7EI0 - chain A; structure by X-ray diffraction, 3.40 A resolution.

[Chain A]
Molecule: Cysteine proteinase falcipain 2a
Source organism: Plasmodium falciparum (isolate 3D7)
Notes: EC 3.4.22.-
UniProtKB: Q8I6U4 (Q8I6U4_PLAF7); residues 1-241 here correspond to UniProt positions 244-484 (UniProt number = residue number + 243)
Sequence (241 residues; each row starts with the number of its first residue):
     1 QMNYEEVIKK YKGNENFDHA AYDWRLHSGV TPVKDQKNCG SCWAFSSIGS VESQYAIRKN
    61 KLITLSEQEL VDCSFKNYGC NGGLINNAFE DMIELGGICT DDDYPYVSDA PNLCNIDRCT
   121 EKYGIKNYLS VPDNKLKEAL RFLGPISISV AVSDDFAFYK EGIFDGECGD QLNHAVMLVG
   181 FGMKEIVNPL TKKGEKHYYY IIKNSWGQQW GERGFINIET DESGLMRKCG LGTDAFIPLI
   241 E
Modified positions: Cys42 (S-(2-amino-2-oxoethyl)-L-cysteine; YCM)
Disulfides: Cys39-Cys80, Cys73-Cys114, Cys99-Cys119, Cys168-Cys229
Bound ions: Na+ near Val33 (its only coordinating residue here)
Curated features (UniProtKB/Swiss-Prot):
  - motif: Gln1 to Phe17 (Nose motif), Glu185 to Gly194 (Arm motif)
  - active site: Cys42, His174, Asn204

[In short]
Curated annotation (UniProt) lists 3 active-site residues.
Chain A is Cysteine proteinase falcipain 2a (Plasmodium falciparum (isolate 3D7)); the structure, Crystal
structure of falcipain 2 from 3D7 strain, was determined by X-ray diffraction, deposited together with 6JW9.
